PDB entry 5FA4 | X-ray diffraction, 2.40 A resolution | chains A and B of the 3 polymer chains in the assembly

Chain A:
Protein: HLA class I histocompatibility antigen, A-2 alpha chain
Source organism: Homo sapiens
UniProtKB: P01892 (1A02_HUMAN); residues 1-274 here correspond to UniProt positions 25-298 (UniProt number = residue number + 24)
Sequence (274 residues; row label = number of the first residue in the row):
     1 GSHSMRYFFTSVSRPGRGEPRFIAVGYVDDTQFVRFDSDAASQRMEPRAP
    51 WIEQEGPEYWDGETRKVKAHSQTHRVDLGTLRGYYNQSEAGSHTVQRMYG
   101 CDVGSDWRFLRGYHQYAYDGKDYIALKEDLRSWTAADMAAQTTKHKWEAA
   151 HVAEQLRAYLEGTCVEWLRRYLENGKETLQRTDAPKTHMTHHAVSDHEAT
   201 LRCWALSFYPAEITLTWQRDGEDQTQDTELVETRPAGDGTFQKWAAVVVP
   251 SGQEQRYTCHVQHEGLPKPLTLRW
Unresolved in the structure: 1
Disulfides: C101-C164, C203-C259
What the authors report for this chain:
  - conformationally variable residues (side-chain flip): K146

Chain B:
Protein: Beta-2-microglobulin
Source organism: Homo sapiens
UniProtKB: P61769 (B2MG_HUMAN); residues 1-99 here correspond to UniProt positions 21-119 (UniProt number = residue number + 20)
Sequence (100 residues; each row starts with the number of its first residue; numbering starts at 0):
     0 MIQRTPKIQVYSRHPAENGKSNFLNCYVSGFHPSDIEVDLLKNGERIEKV
    50 EHSDLSFSKDWSFYLLYYTEFTPTEKDEYACRVNHVTLSQPKIVKWDRDM
Unresolved in the structure: 0
Differences from the reference sequence: expression tag (0)
Disulfides: C25-C80
Swiss-Prot annotation at these positions:
  - modified residue: Q2 (Pyrrolidone carboxylic acid)
  - glycosylation: I1 (N-linked (Glc) (glycation) isoleucine), K19 (N-linked (Glc) (glycation) lysine), K41 (N-linked (Glc) (glycation) lysine), K48 (N-linked (Glc) (glycation) lysine), K58 (N-linked (Glc) (glycation) lysine), K91 (N-linked (Glc) (glycation) lysine), K94 (N-linked (Glc) (glycation) lysine)

Interface between chain A and chain B:
Pairs across the interface (50; chain A residue first):
  F8(A) - S55(B)
  F8(A) - F56(B)
  F9(A) - F56(B)
  T10(A) - L54(B)
  T10(A) - F56(B)
  T10(A) - F62(B)
  V12(A) - S33(B)
  I23(A) - L54(B)  hydrophobic
  V25(A) - D53(B)
  V25(A) - L54(B)
  V25(A) - S55(B)
  Y27(A) - S55(B)
  Y27(A) - Y63(B)
  Q32(A) - D53(B)
  R35(A) - D53(B)  salt bridge
  R48(A) - D53(B)  salt bridge
  Q96(A) - H31(B)  hydrogen bond
  Q96(A) - F56(B)
  Q96(A) - W60(B)  hydrogen bond (side chain-backbone)
  Q96(A) - F62(B)
  R97(A) - F56(B)
  Q115(A) - W60(B)
  Y116(A) - W60(B)
  A117(A) - W60(B)
  D119(A) - I1(B)
  D119(A) - H31(B)
  G120(A) - H31(B)
  G120(A) - W60(B)
  D122(A) - W60(B)  hydrogen bond
  H192(A) - D98(B)  salt bridge
  W204(A) - D98(B)
  W204(A) - M99(B)  hydrophobic
  V231(A) - Q8(B)
  E232(A) - K6(B)  salt bridge
  E232(A) - Q8(B)  hydrogen bond (backbone-side chain)
  E232(A) - Y26(B)
  E232(A) - S28(B)  hydrogen bond
  R234(A) - Q8(B)  hydrogen bond
  R234(A) - Y10(B)
  R234(A) - M99(B)
  P235(A) - Y10(B)  hydrogen bond (backbone-side chain)
  P235(A) - Y26(B)
  A236(A) - R12(B)  hydrogen bond (backbone-side chain)
  A236(A) - N24(B)  hydrogen bond (backbone-side chain)
  G237(A) - R12(B)  hydrogen bond (backbone-side chain)
  G237(A) - L65(B)
  D238(A) - R12(B)
  Q242(A) - Y10(B)
  Q242(A) - S11(B)  hydrogen bond (side chain-backbone)
  Q242(A) - R12(B)  hydrogen bond (side chain-backbone)
Other interface residues (no listed pair), chain A (36 interface residues in all): T94, M98, K121, T190, R202, L206, T233, W244
Other interface residues (no listed pair), chain B (24 interface residues in all): P14, K58, D59

In short:
36 residues of chain A face 24 of chain B across their interface; the contacts include 12 hydrogen bonds and 4
salt bridges. Polar contacts include R35(A)-D53(B), R48(A)-D53(B) and H192(A)-D98(B). From the paper:
conformational variability at K146(A).
Chain A is HLA class I histocompatibility antigen, A-2 alpha chain and chain B is Beta-2-microglobulin, both
from Homo sapiens; the structure, Structure of HLA-A2:01 with peptide Y16R, was determined by X-ray
diffraction together with 5ENW, 5EOT, 5F7D, 5F9J, 5FA3 and 5FDW from the same study.
